Entry 5F6Z (X-ray diffraction, 2.25 A resolution); this record covers chains A and B of the 4 polymer chains in the assembly.

[Chain A (and B)]
Molecule: Sandercyanin Fluorescent Protein
Organism: Sander vitreus
Notes: chain B of this document is another copy of the same molecule, construct and numbering; everything in this record applies to it too
Chain sequence (170 residues; row label = number of the first residue in the row):
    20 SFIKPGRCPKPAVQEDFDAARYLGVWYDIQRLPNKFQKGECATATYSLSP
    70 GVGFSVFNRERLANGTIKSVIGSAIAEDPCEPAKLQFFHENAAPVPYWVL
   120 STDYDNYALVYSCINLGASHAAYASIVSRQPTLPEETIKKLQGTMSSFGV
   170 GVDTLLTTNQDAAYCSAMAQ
Not modelled in the structure: 186-189
Cystine bridges: C27-C132, C60-C184
Covalent attachments: N-acetylglucosamine (NAG) linked to N83
Residues lining bound ligands:
  - biliverdine ix alpha (BLA), molecule 1: S20, W45, D47, K54, F55, Q56, A61, T62, A63, Y65, N77, R78, E79, K87, V89, H108, A111, V114, P115, Y116, V129, S131, I133, Y142, S144, V146
  - biliverdine ix alpha (BLA), molecule 2: L135, G136, A137

[Interface between chain A and chain B]
Pairs across the interface (9; chain A residue first):
  R26(A) - D97(B)  salt bridge
  R26(A) - P98(B)
  R26(A) - C99(B)
  K29(A) - D97(B)  salt bridge
  K29(A) - C99(B)
  K29(A) - E100(B)  salt bridge
  D97(A) - K29(B)  salt bridge
  P98(A) - R26(B)
  E100(A) - K29(B)  salt bridge

[Overview]
5 residues of chain A face 6 of chain B across their interface, with 5 salt bridges. Polar contacts include
R26(A)-D97(B), K29(A)-D97(B) and K29(A)-E100(B). Bound to chain A: biliverdine ix alpha. N-acetylglucosamine
is covalently linked to N83(A).
Both chains are Sandercyanin Fluorescent Protein (Sander vitreus). Entry 5F6Z (Sandercyanin Fluorescent
Protein purified from Sander vitreus) was determined by X-ray diffraction (same publication as 5EZ2 and 5F1E).
